Entry 6RDW (electron microscopy, 3.80 A resolution); this record covers chains A and J of the 31 polymer chains in the assembly.

# Chain A (and J)
Protein: Mitochondrial ATP synthase subunit c
Organism: Polytomella sp. Pringsheim 198.80
Notes: chain J of this document is another copy of the same molecule, construct and numbering; everything in this record applies to it too
UniProtKB: D7P7X5 (D7P7X5_9CHLO); residues 1-127 here = UniProt positions 1-127
Chain sequence (127 residues; row label = number of the first residue in the row):
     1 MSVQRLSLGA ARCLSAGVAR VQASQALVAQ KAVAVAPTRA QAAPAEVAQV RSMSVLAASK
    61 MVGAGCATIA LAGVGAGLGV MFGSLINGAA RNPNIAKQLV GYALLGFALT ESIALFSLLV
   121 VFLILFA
Not modelled in the structure: 1-53

# Interface between chain A and chain J
Residue-residue contacts (70; chain A residue first):
  V55(A) with A58(J), hydrophobic
  L56(A) with A57(J); A58(J), hydrophobic; M61(J), hydrophobic
  S59(A) with A58(J), hydrogen bond (side chain-backbone); M61(J); V62(J)
  K60(A) with M61(J)
  V62(A) with V62(J), hydrophobic
  G63(A) with V62(J); G65(J)
  C66(A) with G65(J), hydrogen bond (side chain-backbone); C66(J), hydrophobic; I69(J)
  A67(A) with G65(J); T68(J)
  I69(A) with I69(J), hydrophobic
  A70(A) with T68(J); I69(J); L71(J), hydrophobic; A72(J)
  G73(A) with A72(J); G75(J); A76(J), hydrogen bond (backbone-backbone)
  G77(A) with G75(J); A76(J); G79(J)
  V80(A) with G79(J); V80(J)
  M81(A) with G79(J); F82(J), hydrophobic; G83(J)
  S84(A) with G83(J), hydrogen bond (side chain-backbone); N87(J), hydrogen bond
  L85(A) with I86(J), hydrophobic
  N87(A) with N87(J), hydrogen bond
  G88(A) with N87(J); A90(J)
  N92(A) with A90(J), hydrogen bond (side chain-backbone)
  I95(A) with A89(J); P93(J), hydrophobic
  L99(A) with I86(J), hydrophobic
  Y102(A) with I86(J), hydrophobic; A89(J), hydrophobic; A96(J), hydrogen bond (side chain-backbone); V100(J), hydrophobic
  A103(A) with I86(J), hydrophobic
  G106(A) with F82(J)
  L109(A) with F82(J), hydrophobic; F107(J), hydrophobic
  T110(A) with G75(J); L78(J); G79(J)
  I113(A) with L71(J); V74(J), hydrophobic; G75(J); L78(J), hydrophobic; E111(J)
  F116(A) with L71(J), hydrophobic; E111(J); L115(J), hydrophobic; L118(J), hydrophobic
  S117(A) with L71(J)
  V120(A) with T68(J); L118(J), hydrophobic; V121(J), hydrophobic
  L123(A) with F122(J), hydrophobic; L125(J), hydrophobic
  I124(A) with M61(J); L125(J), hydrophobic
Also at the interface, not in a pair above, chain A (38 interface residues in all): V74, R91, Q98, L105, S112, L119
Also at the interface, not in a pair above, chain J (37 interface residues in all): S54, A64, S84, L104, F126

# In short
38 residues of chain A and 37 residues of chain J are in contact, with 8 hydrogen bonds. Among the polar pairs
are S59(A)-A58(J), C66(A)-G65(J) and S84(A)-G83(J).
Chain A and chain J are both Mitochondrial ATP synthase subunit c (Polytomella sp. Pringsheim 198.80); the
structure, Cryo-EM structure of Polytomella F-ATP synthase, Rotary substate 1F, composite map, was determined
by electron microscopy, deposited together with 6RD4, 6RD5, 6RD6, 6RD7, 6RD8, 6RD9 and 46 further entries.
